Entry 7YS6 (electron microscopy, 3.00 A resolution); this record covers chains C and D of the 5 polymer chains in the assembly.

== Chain C ==
Molecule: Guanine nucleotide-binding protein G(I)/G(S)/G(T) subunit beta-1
Organism: Homo sapiens
UniProt: P62873 (GBB1_HUMAN); residues 19-357 here correspond to UniProt positions 2-340 (UniProt number = residue number - 17)
Amino-acid sequence (357 residues; row label = number of the first residue in the row):
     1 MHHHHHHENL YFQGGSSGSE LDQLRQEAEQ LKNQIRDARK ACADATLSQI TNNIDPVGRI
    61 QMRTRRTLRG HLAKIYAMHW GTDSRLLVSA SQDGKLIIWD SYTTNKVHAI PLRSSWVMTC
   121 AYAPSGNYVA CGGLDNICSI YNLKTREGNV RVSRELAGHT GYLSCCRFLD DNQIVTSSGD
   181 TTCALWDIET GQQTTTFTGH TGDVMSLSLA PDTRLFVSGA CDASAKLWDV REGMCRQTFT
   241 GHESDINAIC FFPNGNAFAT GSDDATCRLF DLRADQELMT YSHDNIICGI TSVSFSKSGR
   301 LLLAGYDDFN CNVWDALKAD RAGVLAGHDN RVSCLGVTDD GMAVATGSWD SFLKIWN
Unresolved in the structure: 1-19
Differences from the reference sequence: initiating methionine (1); expression tag (2-18)
Curated features (UniProtKB/Swiss-Prot):
  - modified residue: Ser19 (N-acetylserine), His283 (Phosphohistidine)

== Chain D ==
Molecule: Guanine nucleotide-binding protein G(I)/G(S)/G(O) subunit gamma-2
Organism: Homo sapiens
UniProt: P59768 (GBG2_HUMAN); numbering as in UniProt (aligned over 1-71)
Amino-acid sequence (71 residues; row label = number of the first residue in the row):
     1 MASNNTASIA QARKLVEQLK MEANIDRIKV SKAAADLMAY CEAHAKEDPL LTPVPASENP
    61 FREKKFFCAI L
Unresolved in the structure: 1-5, 63-71
Curated features (UniProtKB/Swiss-Prot):
  - modified residue: Ala2 (N-acetylalanine), Cys68 (Cysteine methyl ester)
  - lipidation: Cys68 (S-geranylgeranyl cysteine)

== Interface between chain C and chain D ==
Residue-residue contacts (89; chain C residue first):
  Glu20(C) - Ile9(D)
  Glu20(C) - Arg13(D)  salt bridge
  Leu21(C) - Ile9(D)
  Leu24(C) - Ile9(D)
  Leu24(C) - Ala12(D)  hydrophobic
  Leu24(C) - Arg13(D)
  Leu24(C) - Val16(D)
  Glu27(C) - Val16(D)
  Glu27(C) - Lys20(D)  salt bridge
  Ala28(C) - Val16(D)  hydrophobic
  Ala28(C) - Leu19(D)
  Leu31(C) - Val16(D)
  Leu31(C) - Leu19(D)  hydrophobic
  Leu31(C) - Lys20(D)
  Lys32(C) - Leu19(D)
  Ile35(C) - Leu19(D)  hydrophobic
  Ile35(C) - Ala23(D)  hydrophobic
  Ala38(C) - Arg27(D)
  Ala41(C) - Lys29(D)
  Cys42(C) - Ile28(D)
  Cys42(C) - Lys29(D)
  Cys42(C) - Val30(D)  hydrogen bond (backbone-backbone)
  Ala43(C) - Val30(D)  hydrophobic
  Asp44(C) - Lys29(D)
  Asp44(C) - Val30(D)  hydrogen bond (side chain-backbone)
  Asp44(C) - Ser31(D)  hydrogen bond
  Ala45(C) - Val30(D)
  Ala45(C) - Ser31(D)
  Leu47(C) - Ala34(D)  hydrophobic
  Ile50(C) - Ser31(D)
  Ile50(C) - Ala34(D)  hydrophobic
  Ile50(C) - Met38(D)
  Ile54(C) - Met38(D)  hydrophobic
  Val57(C) - Leu51(D)  hydrophobic
  Arg65(C) - Asn59(D)
  Arg65(C) - Phe61(D)
  Arg65(C) - Arg62(D)
  Arg66(C) - Pro60(D)
  Arg66(C) - Phe61(D)  hydrogen bond (side chain-backbone)
  Ser101(C) - Phe61(D)
  Tyr102(C) - Pro60(D)
  Tyr102(C) - Phe61(D)  hydrophobic
  Met234(C) - Met21(D)  hydrophobic
  Cys235(C) - Gln18(D)
  Cys235(C) - Glu22(D)  hydrogen bond
  Arg236(C) - Glu22(D)
  Arg236(C) - Ile25(D)
  Gln237(C) - Ile25(D)
  Thr238(C) - Glu22(D)  hydrogen bond
  Phe252(C) - Leu37(D)  hydrophobic
  Phe252(C) - Cys41(D)  hydrophobic
  Pro253(C) - Tyr40(D)
  Asn254(C) - Leu37(D)
  Asn254(C) - Tyr40(D)
  Asp271(C) - Ala33(D)
  Arg273(C) - Arg27(D)
  Arg273(C) - Ile28(D)
  Arg273(C) - Lys32(D)
  Arg273(C) - Asp36(D)  salt bridge
  Ala274(C) - Arg27(D)
  Ala274(C) - Ile28(D)
  Asp275(C) - Ile25(D)
  Asp275(C) - Arg27(D)  salt bridge
  Gln276(C) - Val30(D)
  Leu278(C) - Val30(D)  hydrophobic
  Leu278(C) - Leu37(D)  hydrophobic
  Ser296(C) - Asp48(D)  hydrogen bond
  Ser296(C) - Leu50(D)
  Lys297(C) - Glu47(D)
  Lys297(C) - Asp48(D)
  Ser298(C) - Tyr40(D)
  Ser298(C) - Cys41(D)
  Ser298(C) - His44(D)
  Ser298(C) - Asp48(D)  hydrogen bond
  Gly299(C) - Cys41(D)
  Arg300(C) - Cys41(D)
  Arg300(C) - Leu51(D)
  Leu301(C) - Leu50(D)  hydrophobic
  Leu301(C) - Leu51(D)  hydrophobic
  Leu317(C) - Cys41(D)  hydrophobic
  Asp340(C) - Pro49(D)
  Gly341(C) - Pro49(D)
  Gly341(C) - Leu50(D)
  Met342(C) - Pro49(D)  hydrophobic
  Met342(C) - Pro60(D)
  Ala343(C) - Phe61(D)  hydrophobic
  Val344(C) - Leu50(D)  hydrophobic
  Ile355(C) - Phe61(D)  hydrophobic
  Asn357(C) - Leu50(D)
Also at the interface, not in a pair above, chain C (57 interface residues in all): Arg39, Thr51, Met62, Trp80, Ala257, Leu269, Val337
Also at the interface, not in a pair above, chain D (35 interface residues in all): Asp26

== Overview ==
57 residues of chain C and 35 residues of chain D are in contact, with 8 hydrogen bonds and 4 salt bridges.
Polar contacts include Glu20(C)-Arg13(D), Glu27(C)-Lys20(D) and Arg273(C)-Asp36(D).
Chain C is Guanine nucleotide-binding protein G(I)/G(S)/G(T) subunit beta-1 and chain D is Guanine
nucleotide-binding protein G(I)/G(S)/G(O) subunit gamma-2, both from Homo sapiens; the structure, Cryo-EM
structure of the Serotonin 6 (5-HT6) receptor-DNGs-scFv16 complex, was determined by electron microscopy.
